PDB entry 7Y38 | electron microscopy, 2.80 A resolution | chains K and X of the 15 polymer chains in the assembly

== Chain K ==
Protein: mRNA-capping enzyme nsP1, affinity-tag (strepII-3XFLAG)
From: Chikungunya virus strain S27-African prototype
Notes: EC 2.1.1.-, 2.7.7.-
Reference sequence: Q8JUX6 (POLN_CHIKS); the construct has insertions or renumbered stretches relative to UniProt, so the offset changes along the chain: 1-516 = UniProt 1-516; 553-570 = UniProt 517-534
Sequence (573 residues; numbered 1 to 573; the number before each row is that of its first residue):
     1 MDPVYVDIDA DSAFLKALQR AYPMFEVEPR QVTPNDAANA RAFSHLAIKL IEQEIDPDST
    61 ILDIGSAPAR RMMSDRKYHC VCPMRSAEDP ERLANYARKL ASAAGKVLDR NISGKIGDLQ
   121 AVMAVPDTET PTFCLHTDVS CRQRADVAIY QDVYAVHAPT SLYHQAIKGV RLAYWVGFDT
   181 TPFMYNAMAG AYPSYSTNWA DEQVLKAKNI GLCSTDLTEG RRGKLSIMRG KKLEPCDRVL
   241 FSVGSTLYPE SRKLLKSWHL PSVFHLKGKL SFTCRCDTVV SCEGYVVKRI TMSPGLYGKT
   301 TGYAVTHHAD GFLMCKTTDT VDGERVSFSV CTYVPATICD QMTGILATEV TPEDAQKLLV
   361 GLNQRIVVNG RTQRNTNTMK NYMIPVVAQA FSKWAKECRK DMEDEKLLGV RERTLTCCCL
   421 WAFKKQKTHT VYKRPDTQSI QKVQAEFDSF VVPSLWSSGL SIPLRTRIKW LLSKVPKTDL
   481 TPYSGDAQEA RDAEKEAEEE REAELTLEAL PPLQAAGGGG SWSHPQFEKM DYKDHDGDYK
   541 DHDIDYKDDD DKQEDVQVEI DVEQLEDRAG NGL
Unresolved in the structure: 1-2, 415-419, 475-573
Differences from the reference sequence: engineered mutation Ala-37 (His in Q8JUX6); expression tag (571-573)
Bound ions: Zn2+: His-79, Cys-134, Cys-141
Ligand contacts:
  - ATP (adenosine-5'-triphosphate): Ile-64, Gly-65, Pro-83, Arg-85, Ser-86, Asp-89, Thr-137, Asp-138, Ala-155, Val-156, Tyr-248, Pro-249, Glu-250
  - GTP (guanosine-5'-triphosphate): Ala-40, Arg-41, Glu-88, Arg-92, Asp-152, Tyr-154, Phe-241, Val-243, Tyr-248, Glu-250, Tyr-285
Curated features (UniProtKB/Swiss-Prot):
  - binding site (Zn(2+)): His-79, Glu-129, Cys-134, Cys-141
  - lipidation (S-palmitoyl cysteine): Cys-417, Cys-419

== Chain X ==
Protein: RNA-directed RNA polymerase nsP4
From: Onyong-nyong virus
Notes: EC 2.7.7.19, 2.7.7.48
Sequence (611 residues; numbered 1 to 611; the number before each row is that of its first residue):
     1 YIFSSDTGQG HLQQKSVRQT TLPVNIVEEV HEEKCYPPKL DEIKEQLLLK RLQESASTAN
    61 RSRYQSRKVE NMKAMIIHRL KEGCRLYLAS DTPRVPSYRI TYPAPIYSPS INIKLSNPET
   121 AVAVCNEFLA RNYPTVASYQ VTDEYDAYLD MVDGSESCLD RATFNPSKLR SYPKQHSYHA
   181 PTIRSAVPSP FQNTLQNVLA AATKRNCNVT QMRELPTMDS AAFNVECFKK YACNQEYWRE
   241 FASSPIRVTT ENLTTYVTKL KGPKAAALFA KTHNLLPLQE VPMDRFTMDM KRDVKVTPGT
   301 KHTEERPKVQ VIQAAEPLAT AYLCGIHREL VRRLNAVLLP NVHTLFDMSA EDFDAIIATH
   361 FKPGDAVLET DIASFDKSQD DSLALTAMML LEDLGVDQPI LDLIEAAFGE ISSCHLPTGT
   421 RFKFGAMMKS GMFLTLFVNT LLNITIASRV LEERLTTSAC AAFIGDDNII HGVVSDALMA
   481 ARCATWMNME VKIIDAVVSV KAPYFCGGFI LHDTVTGTAC RVADPLKRLF KLGKPLAAGD
   541 EQDEDRRRAL ADEVTRWQRT GLVTELERAV YSRYEVQGIT AVITSMATFA SSKENFKKLR
   601 GPVVTLYGGP K

== Chain K / chain X interface ==
Residue-residue contacts (24; chain K residue first):
  Gln-341(K) with Tyr-148(X); Val-152(X)
  Gly-344(K) with Tyr-148(X); Tyr-172(X)
  Ile-345(K) with Tyr-148(X), hydrogen bond (backbone-side chain)
  Glu-349(K) with Lys-611(X)
  Asp-354(K) with Tyr-145(X)
  Lys-357(K) with Thr-142(X); Asp-143(X)
  Leu-362(K) with Leu-149(X), hydrophobic
  Arg-365(K) with Ser-138(X), hydrogen bond (side chain-backbone); Tyr-139(X), hydrogen bond (side chain-backbone); Val-141(X); Leu-149(X)
  Ile-366(K) with Leu-149(X), hydrophobic
  Val-367(K) with Leu-149(X), hydrophobic
  Gly-370(K) with Glu-305(X); Arg-306(X), hydrogen bond (backbone-backbone)
  Arg-371(K) with Glu-304(X)
  Thr-372(K) with Glu-304(X)
  Arg-374(K) with Thr-135(X); Ser-138(X); Tyr-139(X); Glu-304(X), salt bridge
Interface residues without a listed pair, chain K (18 interface residues in all): Leu-358, Gly-361, Asn-369, Arg-399
Interface residues without a listed pair, chain X (18 interface residues in all): Asp-153, Thr-303, Pro-610

== Overview ==
Chain K and chain X each contribute 18 residues to their interface, with 4 hydrogen bonds and 1 salt bridge.
Among the polar pairs are Arg-374(K)/Glu-304(X), Ile-345(K)/Tyr-148(X) and Arg-365(K)/Ser-138(X). Ligands of
chain K: ATP and GTP. From UniProt: 4 Zn2+-binding residues on chain K.
Chain K is mRNA-capping enzyme nsP1, affinity-tag (strepII-3XFLAG) (Chikungunya virus strain S27-African
prototype) and chain X is RNA-directed RNA polymerase nsP4 (Onyong-nyong virus); the structure, Molecular
architecture of the chikungunya virus replication complex, was determined by electron microscopy.
